6Q14 - chains AG and k of the 74 polymer chains in the assembly; structure by electron microscopy, 3.80 A resolution.

[Chain AG]
Name: Lipoprotein PrgK
From: Salmonella typhimurium (strain LT2 / SGSC1412 / ATCC 700720)
Reference sequence: P41786 (PRGK_SALTY); residues 1-252 here = UniProt positions 1-252
Amino-acid sequence (252 residues; numbered 1 to 252; the number before each row is that of its first residue):
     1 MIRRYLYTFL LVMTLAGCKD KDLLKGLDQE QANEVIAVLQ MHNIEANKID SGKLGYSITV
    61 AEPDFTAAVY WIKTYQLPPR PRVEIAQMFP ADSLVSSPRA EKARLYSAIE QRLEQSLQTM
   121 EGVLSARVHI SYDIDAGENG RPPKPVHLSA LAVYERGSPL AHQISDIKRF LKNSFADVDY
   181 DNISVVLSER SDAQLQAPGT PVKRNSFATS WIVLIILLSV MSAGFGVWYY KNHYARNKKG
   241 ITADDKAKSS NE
Disordered / not traced: 1-19, 204-252
Swiss-Prot annotation at these positions:
  - lipidation: Cys18 (N-palmitoyl cysteine)

[Chain k]
Name: Protein PrgH
From: Salmonella typhimurium (strain LT2 / SGSC1412 / ATCC 700720)
Reference sequence: P41783 (PRGH_SALTY); numbering as in UniProt (aligned over 1-392)
Amino-acid sequence (392 residues; row label = number of the first residue in the row):
     1 METSKEKTIT SPGPYIVRLL NSSLNGCEFP LLTGRTLFVV GQSDALTASG QLPDIPADSF
    61 FIPLDHGGVN FEIQVDTDAT EIILHELKEG NSESRSVQLN TPIQVGELLI LIRPESEPWV
   121 PEQPEKLETS AKKNEPRFKN GIVAALAGFF ILGIGTVGTL WILNSPQRQA AELDSLLGQE
   181 KERFQVLPGR DKMLYVAAQN ERDTLWARQV LARGDYDKNA RVINENEENK RISIWLDTYY
   241 PQLAYYRIHF DEPRKPVFWL SRQRNTMSKK ELEVLSQKLR ALMPYADSVN ITLMDDVTAA
   301 GQAEAGLKQQ ALPYSRRNHK GGVTFVIQGA LDDVEILRAR QFVDSYYRTW GGRYVQFAIE
   361 LKDDWLKGRS FQYGAEGYIK MSPGHWYFPS PL
Disordered / not traced: 1-170

[Chain AG / chain k interface]
Contacting residue pairs (36; chain AG residue first):
  Gln40(AG) - Trp206(k)
  Met41(AG) - Arg202(k)
  Met41(AG) - Trp206(k)
  His42(AG) - Gln209(k)
  Asn43(AG) - Trp206(k)  hydrogen bond (side chain-backbone)
  Asn43(AG) - Gln209(k)
  Asn43(AG) - Val210(k)
  Asn43(AG) - Arg213(k)  hydrogen bond (backbone-side chain)
  Ile44(AG) - Gln209(k)
  Ile44(AG) - Arg213(k)
  Pro63(AG) - Arg213(k)
  Asp64(AG) - Gln209(k)
  Asp64(AG) - Arg213(k)  salt bridge
  Ala67(AG) - Gln209(k)
  Trp71(AG) - Leu205(k)  hydrophobic
  Leu160(AG) - Leu337(k)
  Ala161(AG) - Val334(k)
  Ala161(AG) - Leu337(k)  hydrophobic
  Ile164(AG) - Leu337(k)  hydrophobic
  Lys168(AG) - Asp333(k)  salt bridge
  Ile183(AG) - Asp333(k)
  Ser184(AG) - Asp333(k)
  Val185(AG) - Asp333(k)
  Ser191(AG) - Arg202(k)
  Asp192(AG) - Arg202(k)  hydrogen bond (backbone-side chain)
  Gln194(AG) - Arg202(k)
  Gln194(AG) - Trp206(k)
  Gln196(AG) - Gly178(k)
  Gln196(AG) - Gln179(k)  hydrogen bond (side chain-backbone)
  Gln196(AG) - Glu180(k)
  Gln196(AG) - Arg183(k)
  Gln196(AG) - Trp206(k)
  Ala197(AG) - Trp206(k)
  Pro198(AG) - Trp206(k)  hydrophobic
  Pro201(AG) - Arg213(k)
  Val202(AG) - Asp215(k)
Interface residues without a listed pair, chain AG (26 interface residues in all): Ala193, Gly199
Interface residues without a listed pair, chain k (16 interface residues in all): Leu176, Gln341

[Overview]
26 residues of chain AG face 16 of chain k across their interface, with 4 hydrogen bonds and 2 salt bridges.
Polar contacts include Asp64(AG)-Arg213(k), Lys168(AG)-Asp333(k) and Asn43(AG)-Trp206(k).
Chain AG is Lipoprotein PrgK and chain k is Protein PrgH, both from Salmonella typhimurium (strain LT2 /
SGSC1412 / ATCC 700720); the structure, Structure of the Salmonella SPI-1 injectisome NC-base, was determined
by electron microscopy, deposited together with 6PEE, 6PEM, 6PEP, 6Q15 and 6Q16.
